Entry 4XV6 (X-ray diffraction, 1.55 A resolution); this record covers chain A.

[Chain A]
Molecule: Cytochrome c peroxidase, mitochondrial
From: Saccharomyces cerevisiae (strain ATCC 204508 / S288c)
Notes: EC 1.11.1.5
UniProtKB: P00431 (CCPR_YEAST); aligned to UniProt positions 71-359 over residues 4-292 (the alignment contains insertions or deletions, so no single offset holds)
Sequence (289 residues; each row starts with the number of its first residue):
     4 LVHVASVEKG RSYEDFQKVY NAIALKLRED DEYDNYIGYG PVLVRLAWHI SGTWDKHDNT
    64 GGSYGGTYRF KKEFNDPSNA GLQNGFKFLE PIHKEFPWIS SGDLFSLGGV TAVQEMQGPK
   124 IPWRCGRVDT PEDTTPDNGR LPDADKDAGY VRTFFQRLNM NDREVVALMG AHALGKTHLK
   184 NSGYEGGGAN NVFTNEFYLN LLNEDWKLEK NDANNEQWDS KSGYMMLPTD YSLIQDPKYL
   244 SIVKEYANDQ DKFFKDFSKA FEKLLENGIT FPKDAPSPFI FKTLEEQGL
Sequence notes: conflict Ile53 (Thr120 in P00431), Gly152 (Asp219 in P00431); engineered mutation Gly190 (Pro257 in P00431), Gly191 (Trp258 in P00431)
Metal / ion sites: heme Fe near His175 (its only coordinating residue here)
Small-molecule neighbours: heme (HEM): Pro44, Val45, Val47, Arg48, Trp51, Pro145, Asp146, Ala147, Val154, Phe158, Leu171, Met172, Ala174, His175, Leu177, Gly178, Lys179, Thr180, His181, Asn184, Ser185, Tyr187, Leu230, Thr232, Phe260, Phe264
Swiss-Prot annotation at these positions:
  - active site: His52 (Proton acceptor)
  - binding site (heme b): His175
  - site: Arg48 (Transition state stabilizer)
  - modified residue: Tyr153 (Phosphotyrosine)

[Overview]
Chain A binds heme. UniProt lists active-site residue His52 and heme b-binding residue His175.
Chain A is Cytochrome c peroxidase, mitochondrial (Saccharomyces cerevisiae (strain ATCC 204508 / S288c)); the
structure, CcP gateless cavity, was determined by X-ray diffraction together with 4XV5, 4XVA, 4XV4, 4XV7 and
4XV8 from the same study.
